4I7Y - chains H and D of the 3 polymer chains in the assembly; structure by X-ray diffraction, 2.40 A resolution.

== Chain H ==
Protein: Prothrombin
Organism: Homo sapiens
Notes: EC 3.4.21.5; fragment: heavy chain
UniProt: P00734 (THRB_HUMAN); the construct lacks a stretch of the UniProt sequence and is renumbered around it, so the offset changes along the chain: 16-36 = UniProt 364-384; 37-60 = UniProt 386-409; 61-77 = UniProt 419-435; 78-97 = UniProt 437-456; 6 more segments
Amino-acid sequence (259 residues; row label = number of the first residue in the row; note: 4 numbers in that range are skipped by the numbering (no residue carries them; nothing is unmodelled there); a row labelled like 60A-60I holds insertion residues (60A, then the next letters in order)):
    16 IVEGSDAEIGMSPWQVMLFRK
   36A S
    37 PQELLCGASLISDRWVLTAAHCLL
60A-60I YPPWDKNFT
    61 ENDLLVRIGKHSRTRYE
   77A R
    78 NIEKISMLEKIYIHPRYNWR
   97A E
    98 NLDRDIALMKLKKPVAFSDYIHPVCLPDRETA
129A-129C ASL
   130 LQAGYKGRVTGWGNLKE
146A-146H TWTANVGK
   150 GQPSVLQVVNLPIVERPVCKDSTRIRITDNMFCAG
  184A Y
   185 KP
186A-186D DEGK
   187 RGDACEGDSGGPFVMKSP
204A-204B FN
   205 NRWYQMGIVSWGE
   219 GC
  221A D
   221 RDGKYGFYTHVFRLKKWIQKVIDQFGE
Not modelled in the structure: 146A-146H, 247
Disulfides: Cys42-Cys58, Cys168-Cys182, Cys191-Cys220
Glycans and other covalent adducts: compound 0G6 linked to His57, Ser195; N-acetylglucosamine (NAG) linked to Asn60G
Metal / ion sites: Na+: Arg221, Lys224
Ligand contacts: 0G6 (D-phenylalanyl-N-[(2S,3S)-6-{[amino(iminio)methyl]amino}-1-chloro-2-hydroxyhexan-3-yl]-L-prolinamide): Cys42, Cys58, Tyr60A, Trp60D, Arg97, Glu97A, Asn98, Leu99, Asp189, Ala190, Cys191, Glu192, Gly193, Asp194, Val213, Ser214, Trp215, Gly216, Glu217, Gly219, Cys220, Gly226
Swiss-Prot annotation at these positions:
  - region: Ala183 to Val200 (High affinity receptor-binding region which is also known as the TP508 peptide)
  - active site (Charge relay system): His57, Asp102, Ser195
  - glycosylation: Asn60G (N-linked (GlcNAc...) (complex) asparagine)

== Chain D ==
Molecule: 27-nt DNA strand
Sequence (27 nucleotides; numbered 1 to 27; the number before each row is that of its first residue):
     1 GTCCGTGGTAGGGCAGGTTGGGGTGAC

== Chain H / chain D interface ==
Pairs across the interface (38):
  Tyr89(H) - DT18(D)  base contact
  Ile90(H) - DT18(D)  base contact
  His91(H) - DT19(D)  sugar contact
  Pro92(H) - DT9(D)  hydrogen bond to the base
  Pro92(H) - DT18(D)  base contact
  Pro92(H) - DT19(D)  base contact
  Arg93(H) - DG8(D)  base contact
  Arg93(H) - DT9(D)  base contact
  Arg93(H) - DT19(D)  base contact
  Arg93(H) - DG20(D)  salt bridge to the phosphate
  Arg93(H) - DG21(D)  hydrogen bond to the base
  Tyr94(H) - DT9(D)  base contact
  Asn95(H) - DT9(D)  hydrogen bond to the phosphate
  Trp96(H) - DT9(D)  sugar contact
  Arg97(H) - DT9(D)  salt bridge to the phosphate
  Arg101(H) - DG20(D)  salt bridge to the phosphate
  Arg101(H) - DG21(D)  hydrogen bond to the base
  Arg126(H) - DG23(D)  salt bridge to the phosphate
  Arg126(H) - DT24(D)  salt bridge to the phosphate
  Arg126(H) - DG25(D)  salt bridge to the phosphate
  Ala129(H) - DT24(D)  sugar contact
  Leu130(H) - DT24(D)  sugar contact
  Ile162(H) - DT24(D)  base contact
  Arg165(H) - DT24(D)  base contact
  Arg165(H) - DA26(D)  phosphate contact
  Lys169(H) - DC27(D)  salt bridge to the phosphate
  Phe181(H) - DT24(D)  base contact
  His230(H) - DT24(D)  salt bridge to the phosphate
  Phe232(H) - DT24(D)  phosphate contact
  Arg233(H) - DG22(D)  base contact
  Arg233(H) - DG23(D)  hydrogen bond to the sugar
  Arg233(H) - DT24(D)  salt bridge to the phosphate
  Trp237(H) - DT18(D)  hydrogen bond to the base
  Trp237(H) - DT19(D)  sugar contact
  Lys240(H) - DT19(D)  phosphate contact
  Val241(H) - DT18(D)  sugar contact
  Gln244(H) - DT18(D)  phosphate contact
  Phe245(H) - DT18(D)  base contact
Interface residues without a listed pair, chain H (29 interface residues in all): Glu97A, Ala129A, Gln131, Asp178
Interface residues without a listed pair, chain D (15 interface residues in all): DG5, DA10, DG17

== Summary ==
The interface between chain H and chain D involves 29 residues on one side and 15 on the other, with 6
hydrogen bonds and 9 salt bridges. Among the polar pairs are Pro92(H)-DT9(D), Arg93(H)-DG21(D) and
Arg101(H)-DG21(D). Compound 0G6 is covalently linked to Ser195(H).
Chain H is Prothrombin (Homo sapiens) and chain D is a 27-nt DNA strand; the structure, Crystal Structure of
Human Alpha Thrombin in Complex with a 27-mer Aptamer Bound to Exosite II, was determined by X-ray
diffraction.
